PDB entry 7RHJ | electron microscopy, 2.88 A resolution | chains A and D of the 4 polymer chains in the assembly

# Chain A (and D)
Name: cGMP-gated cation channel alpha-1
Organism: Homo sapiens
Notes: chain D of this document is another copy of the same molecule, construct and numbering; everything in this record applies to it too
UniProt: P29973 (CNGA1_HUMAN); residues 144-690 here = UniProt positions 144-690
Sequence (560 residues; each row starts with the number of its first residue):
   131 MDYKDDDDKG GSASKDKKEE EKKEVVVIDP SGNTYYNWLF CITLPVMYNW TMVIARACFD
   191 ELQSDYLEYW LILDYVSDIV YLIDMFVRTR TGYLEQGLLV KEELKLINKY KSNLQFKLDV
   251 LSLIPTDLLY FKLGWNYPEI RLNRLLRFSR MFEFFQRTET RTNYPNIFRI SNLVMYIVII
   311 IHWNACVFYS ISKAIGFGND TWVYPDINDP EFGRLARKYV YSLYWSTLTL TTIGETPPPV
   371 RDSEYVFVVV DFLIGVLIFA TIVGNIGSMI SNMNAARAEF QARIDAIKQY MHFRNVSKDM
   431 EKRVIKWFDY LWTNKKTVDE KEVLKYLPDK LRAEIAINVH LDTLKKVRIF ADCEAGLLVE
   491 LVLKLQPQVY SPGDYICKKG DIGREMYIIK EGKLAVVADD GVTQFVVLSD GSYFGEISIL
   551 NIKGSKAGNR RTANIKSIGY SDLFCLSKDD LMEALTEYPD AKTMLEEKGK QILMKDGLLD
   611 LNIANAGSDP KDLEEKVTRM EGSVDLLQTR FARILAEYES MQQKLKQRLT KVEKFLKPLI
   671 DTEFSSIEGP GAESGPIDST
Not modelled in the structure: 131-155, 606-690
Construct notes: expression tag (131-143)
UniProt features mapped onto this chain:
  - binding site (3',5'-cyclic GMP): Gly-541
Residues lining bound ligands:
  - 5H0 ((2R,3R)-5-[2-(dimethylamino)ethyl]-2-(4-methoxyphenyl)-4-oxo-2,3,4,5-tetrahydro-1,5-benzothiazepin-3-yl acetate): Leu-360, Thr-361, Thr-362, Gly-385, Phe-389, Ala-390, Val-393
  - cyclic guanosine monophosphate (PCG): Cys-507, Val-526, Phe-544, Gly-545, Glu-546, Ile-547, Ser-548, Arg-560, Arg-561, Thr-562, Ala-563, Ile-565, Ile-602
What the authors report for this chain:
  - conformationally variable residues: Phe-389
  - binding site for 5H0: Phe-389

# Interface between chain A and chain D
Contacting residue pairs (95; chain A residue first):
  Val-304(A) / Leu-387(D)  hydrophobic
  Ile-307(A) / Leu-387(D)  hydrophobic
  Ile-311(A) / Leu-383(D)  hydrophobic
  Arg-344(A) / Asp-372(D)  salt bridge
  Ala-346(A) / Asp-372(D)
  Arg-347(A) / Val-370(D)  hydrogen bond (side chain-backbone)
  Arg-347(A) / Arg-371(D)
  Arg-347(A) / Asp-372(D)  salt bridge
  Val-350(A) / Asp-372(D)
  Val-350(A) / Tyr-375(D)  hydrophobic
  Val-350(A) / Val-376(D)  hydrophobic
  Tyr-351(A) / Tyr-375(D)
  Leu-353(A) / Val-379(D)  hydrophobic
  Tyr-354(A) / Pro-368(D)
  Tyr-354(A) / Pro-369(D)
  Tyr-354(A) / Tyr-375(D)  hydrophobic
  Tyr-354(A) / Val-378(D)  hydrophobic
  Tyr-354(A) / Val-379(D)  hydrophobic
  Thr-357(A) / Val-379(D)
  Leu-358(A) / Phe-382(D)  hydrophobic
  Ile-363(A) / Thr-362(D)
  Ile-363(A) / Ile-363(D)
  Ile-363(A) / Gly-364(D)
  Ile-363(A) / Phe-382(D)  hydrophobic
  Glu-365(A) / Ile-363(D)
  Glu-365(A) / Gly-364(D)
  Glu-365(A) / Glu-365(D)  hydrogen bond (side chain-backbone)
  Val-393(A) / Val-386(D)
  Val-393(A) / Leu-387(D)  hydrophobic
  Ile-396(A) / Leu-387(D)  hydrophobic
  Gly-397(A) / Thr-391(D)
  Ile-400(A) / Thr-391(D)
  Arg-407(A) / Gln-286(D)  hydrogen bond
  Arg-407(A) / Glu-289(D)  salt bridge
  Gln-411(A) / Gln-286(D)
  Gln-411(A) / Glu-289(D)
  Gln-411(A) / Arg-299(D)
  Arg-413(A) / Tyr-456(D)
  Ile-414(A) / Thr-290(D)
  Asp-415(A) / Pro-295(D)
  Asp-415(A) / Arg-299(D)  salt bridge
  Ala-416(A) / Val-453(D)
  Ile-417(A) / Val-453(D)
  Ile-417(A) / Leu-457(D)  hydrophobic
  Lys-418(A) / Glu-289(D)  hydrogen bond (side chain-backbone)
  Lys-418(A) / Thr-290(D)  hydrogen bond (side chain-backbone)
  Lys-418(A) / Arg-291(D)
  Lys-418(A) / Thr-292(D)  hydrogen bond (side chain-backbone)
  Gln-419(A) / Ala-406(D)
  Tyr-420(A) / Glu-450(D)  hydrogen bond
  Tyr-420(A) / Leu-454(D)  hydrophobic
  Tyr-420(A) / Ile-465(D)  hydrophobic
  Tyr-420(A) / Val-469(D)
  Phe-423(A) / Asn-444(D)
  Phe-423(A) / Lys-445(D)
  Arg-424(A) / Val-469(D)
  Val-426(A) / Asn-468(D)
  Val-426(A) / Val-469(D)  hydrophobic
  Ser-427(A) / Asn-468(D)  hydrogen bond
  Met-430(A) / Leu-461(D)  hydrophobic
  Met-430(A) / Glu-464(D)
  Met-430(A) / Ile-465(D)  hydrophobic
  Met-430(A) / Asn-468(D)
  Arg-433(A) / Glu-464(D)  salt bridge
  Val-434(A) / Ile-465(D)  hydrophobic
  Ile-435(A) / Thr-290(D)
  Ile-435(A) / Arg-291(D)
  Lys-436(A) / Asp-159(D)  salt bridge
  Lys-436(A) / Ser-161(D)  hydrogen bond
  Trp-437(A) / Leu-457(D)
  Trp-437(A) / Pro-458(D)  hydrophobic
  Trp-437(A) / Leu-461(D)
  Phe-438(A) / Leu-457(D)  hydrophobic
  Asp-439(A) / Arg-287(D)  salt bridge
  Asp-439(A) / Thr-290(D)
  Asp-439(A) / Arg-291(D)  salt bridge
  Tyr-440(A) / Leu-224(D)  hydrophobic
  Trp-442(A) / Gln-286(D)
  Asn-444(A) / Leu-224(D)
  Tyr-500(A) / Lys-460(D)
  Tyr-505(A) / Lys-460(D)
  Lys-509(A) / Glu-587(D)
  Gly-510(A) / Glu-587(D)
  Asp-511(A) / Glu-583(D)
  Ile-512(A) / Glu-583(D)
  Glu-521(A) / Gln-226(D)
  Gly-522(A) / Gln-226(D)  hydrogen bond (backbone-side chain)
  Lys-523(A) / Gln-226(D)
  Lys-523(A) / Leu-228(D)
  Asp-540(A) / Gln-226(D)  hydrogen bond
  Ile-568(A) / Leu-228(D)
  Gly-569(A) / Gly-227(D)
  Gly-569(A) / Leu-228(D)
  Tyr-570(A) / Leu-224(D)  hydrophobic
  Tyr-570(A) / Gly-227(D)  hydrogen bond (backbone-backbone)
Interface residues without a listed pair, chain A (63 interface residues in all): Phe-342, Thr-361, Phe-389, Glu-431, Val-499, Asp-504, Ile-506
Interface residues without a listed pair, chain D (52 interface residues in all): Asn-293, Ala-390, His-470

# Overview
Chain A and chain D form an interface of 63 and 52 residues respectively, with 12 hydrogen bonds and 8 salt
bridges. Among the polar pairs are Arg-344(A)/Asp-372(D), Arg-347(A)/Asp-372(D) and Arg-407(A)/Glu-289(D).
Chain A binds cyclic guanosine monophosphate and compound 5H0. The paper reports a binding site for 5H0 at
Phe-389(A); conformational variability at Phe-389(A).
Chain A and chain D are both cGMP-gated cation channel alpha-1 (Homo sapiens); the structure, Cryo-EM
structure of human rod CNGA1/B1 channel in L-cis-Diltiazem-blocked open state, was determined by electron
microscopy together with 7RH9, 7RHG, 7RHH, 7RHI, 7RHK and 7RHL from the same study.
